Entry 8DXS (electron microscopy, 3.76 A resolution); this record covers chains H and L of the 9 polymer chains in the assembly.

Chain H:
Name: P2B4 Heavy chain
Source organism: Homo sapiens
Sequence (231 residues; numbered 1 to 220 plus 11 insertion-coded residues; the number before each row is that of its first residue; a row labelled like 82A-82C holds insertion residues (82A, then the next letters in order)):
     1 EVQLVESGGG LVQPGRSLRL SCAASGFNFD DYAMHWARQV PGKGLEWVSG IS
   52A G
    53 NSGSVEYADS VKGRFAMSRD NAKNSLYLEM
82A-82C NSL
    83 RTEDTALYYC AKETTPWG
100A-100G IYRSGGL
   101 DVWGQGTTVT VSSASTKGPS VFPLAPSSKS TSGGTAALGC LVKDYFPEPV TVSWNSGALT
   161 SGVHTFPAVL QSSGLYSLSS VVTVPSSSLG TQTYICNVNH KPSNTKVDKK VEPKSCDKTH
Unresolved in the structure: 1, 114-220
Cystine bridges: Cys22-Cys92

Chain L:
Name: P2B4 Light chain
Source organism: Homo sapiens
Sequence (212 residues; row label = number of the first residue in the row):
     1 DIQMTQSPSS LSASVGDRVT ITCRASQSIH SFLSWYQQKP GKAPKLLINS ASTLQSGVPP
    61 WFSGSGSGTD FTLTISSLQP EDFATYYCQQ SYIAPWTFGQ GTKVEIKGQP KAAPSVTLFP
   121 PSSEELQANK ATLVCLISDF YPGAVTVAWK ADSSPVKAGV ETTTPSKQSN NKYAASSYLS
   181 LTPEQWKSHR SYSCQVTHEG STVEKTVAPT EC
Unresolved in the structure: 108-212
Cystine bridges: Cys23-Cys88

Chain H / chain L interface:
Residue-residue contacts (14):
  Leu45(H) - Gln38(L)
  Leu45(H) - Tyr87(L)  hydrophobic
  Leu45(H) - Phe98(L)
  Trp47(H) - Pro95(L)  hydrophobic
  Ala60(H) - Pro95(L)
  Asp61(H) - Pro95(L)
  Tyr100B(H) - Asn49(L)  hydrogen bond
  Tyr100B(H) - Ser50(L)  hydrogen bond
  Gly100E(H) - Asn49(L)  hydrogen bond (backbone-side chain)
  Gly100F(H) - Leu46(L)
  Leu100G(H) - Leu46(L)  hydrophobic
  Asp101(H) - Tyr36(L)  hydrogen bond
  Asp101(H) - Leu46(L)
  Trp103(H) - Pro44(L)
Also at the interface, not in a pair above, chain H (14 interface residues in all): Gln39, Gly44, Glu46, Tyr59
Also at the interface, not in a pair above, chain L (11 interface residues in all): Ala43, Trp96

In short:
The interface between chain H and chain L involves 14 residues on one side and 11 on the other, with 4
hydrogen bonds. Polar pairs include Gly100E(H)-Asn49(L), Tyr100B(H)-Asn49(L) and Tyr100B(H)-Ser50(L).
Chain H is P2B4 Heavy chain and chain L is P2B4 Light chain, both from Homo sapiens; the structure, Cryo-EM
structure of RBD-directed neutralizing antibody P2B4 in complex with prefusion SARS-CoV-2 spike glycoprotein,
was determined by electron microscopy (same publication as 8DWA).
